Entry 5KSR (X-ray diffraction, 1.96 A resolution); this record covers chains C and D of the 4 polymer chains in the assembly.

== Chain C (and D) ==
Name: 5'-nucleotidase SurE
Organism: Xylella fastidiosa (strain 9a5c)
Notes: EC 3.1.3.5; chain D of this document is another copy of the same molecule, construct and numbering; everything in this record applies to it too
UniProtKB: Q9PF20 (SURE_XYLFA); residue numbers follow UniProt; this construct covers 1-262
Sequence (270 residues; numbered 1 to 270; the number before each row is that of its first residue):
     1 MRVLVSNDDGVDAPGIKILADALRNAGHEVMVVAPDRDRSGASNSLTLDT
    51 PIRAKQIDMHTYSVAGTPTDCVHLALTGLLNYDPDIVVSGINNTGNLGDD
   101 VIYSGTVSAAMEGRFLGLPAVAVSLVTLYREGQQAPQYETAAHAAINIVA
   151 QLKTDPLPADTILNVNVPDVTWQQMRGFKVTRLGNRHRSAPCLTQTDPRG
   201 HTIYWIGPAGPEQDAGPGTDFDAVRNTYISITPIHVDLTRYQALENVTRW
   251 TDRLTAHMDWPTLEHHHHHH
Not modelled in the structure: 131-132, 261-270 (chain D: 260-270)
Differences from the reference sequence: expression tag (263-270)
Ion coordination: Mn2+: Asp8, Asp9, Asn92
Swiss-Prot annotation at these positions:
  - binding site (a divalent metal cation): Asp8, Asp9, Ser40, Asn92

== Interface between chain C and chain D ==
Contacting residue pairs (105; chain C residue first):
  Gly41(C) with Ser43(D)
  Ala42(C) with Ser43(D)
  Ser43(C) with Gly41(D); Ala42(D); Ser43(D)
  Ser45(C) with Tyr103(D)
  Thr47(C) with Ile206(D)
  Thr50(C) with Trp205(D)
  Pro51(C) with Ile203(D), hydrophobic; Tyr204(D); Trp205(D)
  Ile52(C) with Ile203(D); Tyr204(D), hydrogen bond (backbone-backbone)
  Arg53(C) with Asp197(D), salt bridge; His201(D), hydrogen bond
  His73(C) with His187(D); Ala190(D), hydrogen bond (side chain-backbone)
  Leu74(C) with Cys192(D), hydrophobic
  Thr77(C) with Ala190(D); Pro191(D); Cys192(D), hydrogen bond (backbone-backbone)
  Leu79(C) with Tyr204(D)
  Ile102(C) with Tyr103(D); Met111(D), hydrophobic; Leu238(D), hydrophobic
  Tyr103(C) with Ile102(D); Ser108(D)
  Ser108(C) with Tyr103(D)
  Met111(C) with Ile102(D), hydrophobic; Tyr103(D)
  Phe115(C) with Asp99(D); Arg188(D)
  Leu116(C) with Arg188(D), hydrogen bond (backbone-side chain)
  Asn147(C) with Met258(D)
  Gln151(C) with Trp250(D)
  Leu152(C) with Trp250(D), hydrophobic
  Asp155(C) with Trp250(D), hydrogen bond (backbone-side chain); Arg253(D), salt bridge
  Leu157(C) with Asn246(D)
  Asp160(C) with Arg240(D)
  Trp172(C) with Met258(D), hydrophobic
  Phe178(C) with Thr255(D)
  Val180(C) with Leu244(D), hydrophobic; Thr248(D); Thr251(D)
  Thr181(C) with Leu244(D)
  Leu183(C) with Thr239(D), hydrogen bond (backbone-side chain)
  His187(C) with Leu48(D); His73(D)
  Arg188(C) with Phe115(D); Leu116(D)
  Ala190(C) with His73(D), hydrogen bond (backbone-side chain); Thr77(D)
  Cys192(C) with Leu74(D), hydrophobic; Thr77(D)
  Asp197(C) with Arg53(D), salt bridge
  His201(C) with Arg53(D), hydrogen bond
  Ile203(C) with Ile52(D)
  Tyr204(C) with Pro51(D); Ile52(D), hydrogen bond (backbone-backbone); Leu79(D)
  Trp205(C) with Asp49(D); Thr50(D); Pro51(D)
  Ile206(C) with Thr47(D)
  Pro233(C) with Arg240(D), hydrogen bond (backbone-backbone); Leu244(D), hydrophobic
  Ile234(C) with Leu238(D)
  His235(C) with His235(D); Asp237(D); Leu238(D), hydrogen bond (backbone-backbone); Thr239(D), hydrogen bond (side chain-backbone); Arg240(D), hydrogen bond
  Leu238(C) with Ile102(D), hydrophobic; Ile234(D); His235(D), hydrogen bond (backbone-backbone); Leu238(D), hydrophobic
  Thr239(C) with Arg182(D); Leu183(D), hydrogen bond (side chain-backbone); Pro233(D); His235(D)
  Arg240(C) with Asp160(D), salt bridge; Pro233(D), hydrogen bond (backbone-backbone); His235(D), hydrogen bond
  Tyr241(C) with Arg182(D)
  Leu244(C) with Val180(D), hydrophobic; Thr181(D); Pro233(D), hydrophobic
  Asn246(C) with Pro158(D)
  Thr248(C) with Val180(D)
  Trp250(C) with Gln151(D); Leu152(D), hydrophobic; Asp155(D), hydrogen bond (side chain-backbone); Leu157(D)
  Thr251(C) with Phe178(D); Val180(D)
  Arg253(C) with Gln151(D), hydrogen bond; Asp155(D), salt bridge
  Leu254(C) with Gln151(D), hydrogen bond (backbone-side chain)
  Thr255(C) with Phe178(D)
  Met258(C) with His143(D); Asn147(D); Trp172(D), hydrophobic
  Trp260(C) with Trp172(D); Gln173(D)
Other interface residues (no listed pair), chain C (79 interface residues in all): Asn44, Leu46, Leu48, Asp49, Ala54, Asp70, Gly78, Asp99, Gly117, Ile148, Pro158, Ala159, Thr161, Arg182, Pro191, Thr202, Ile231, Asp237, Gln242, Ala243, Val247, Asp259
Other interface residues (no listed pair), chain D (74 interface residues in all): Asn44, Ser45, Leu46, Ala54, Asp70, Ile148, Thr154, Thr161, Ile231, Val247, Leu254, His257

== Summary ==
79 residues of chain C and 74 residues of chain D are in contact, with 21 hydrogen bonds and 5 salt bridges.
Polar pairs include Arg53(C)-Asp197(D), Asp155(C)-Arg253(D) and Arg240(C)-Asp160(D). Asp8(C), Asp9(C) and
Asn92(C) coordinate Mn2+. From UniProt: 4 divalent metal cation-binding residues on chain C.
Chain C and chain D are both 5'-nucleotidase SurE (Xylella fastidiosa (strain 9a5c)); the structure,
Stationary phase survival protein E (SurE) from Xylella fastidiosa - XFSurE-TB (Tetramer Bigger), was
determined by X-ray diffraction together with 5KSQ, 5KSS and 5KST from the same study.
